7UDL - chains A and B of the 3 polymer chains in the assembly; structure by X-ray diffraction, 2.15 A resolution.

# Chain A
Name: Designed helical repeat protein (DHR) RPB_PLP1_R6
From: synthetic construct
Sequence (282 residues; each row starts with the number of its first residue):
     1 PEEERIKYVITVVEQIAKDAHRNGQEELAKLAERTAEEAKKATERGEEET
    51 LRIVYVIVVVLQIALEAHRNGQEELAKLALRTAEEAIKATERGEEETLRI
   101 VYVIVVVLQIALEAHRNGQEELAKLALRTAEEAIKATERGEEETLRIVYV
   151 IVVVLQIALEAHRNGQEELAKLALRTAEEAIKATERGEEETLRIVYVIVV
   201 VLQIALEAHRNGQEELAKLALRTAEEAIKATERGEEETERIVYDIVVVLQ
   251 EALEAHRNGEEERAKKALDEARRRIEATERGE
Disordered / not traced: 1-2, 281-282

# Chain B
Name: 6xPLP Peptide
Sequence (21 residues; each row starts with the number of its first residue):
     2 PLPPLPPLPPLPPLPPLPPLP
Disordered / not traced: 2, 22

# Interface between chain A and chain B
Contacting residue pairs (36):
  Y8(A) - L6(B)  hydrophobic
  Y8(A) - P7(B)  hydrogen bond (side chain-backbone)
  Y8(A) - L9(B)  hydrophobic
  T11(A) - L6(B)
  Q15(A) - P5(B)
  Q15(A) - L6(B)  hydrogen bond (side chain-backbone)
  Y55(A) - L9(B)  hydrophobic
  Y55(A) - P10(B)
  Y55(A) - L12(B)  hydrophobic
  V56(A) - L12(B)  hydrophobic
  V58(A) - L9(B)  hydrophobic
  Q62(A) - P8(B)
  Q62(A) - L9(B)  hydrogen bond (side chain-backbone)
  Y102(A) - L12(B)
  Y102(A) - P13(B)  hydrogen bond (side chain-backbone)
  V105(A) - L12(B)  hydrophobic
  V106(A) - P13(B)
  Q109(A) - P11(B)
  Q109(A) - L12(B)  hydrogen bond (side chain-backbone)
  Y149(A) - L15(B)
  Y149(A) - P16(B)  hydrogen bond (side chain-backbone)
  V150(A) - L18(B)  hydrophobic
  V152(A) - L15(B)  hydrophobic
  Q156(A) - P14(B)
  Q156(A) - L15(B)  hydrogen bond (side chain-backbone)
  Y196(A) - L18(B)  hydrophobic
  Y196(A) - P19(B)
  Y196(A) - L21(B)  hydrophobic
  V197(A) - L21(B)  hydrophobic
  V199(A) - L18(B)  hydrophobic
  Q203(A) - P17(B)
  Q203(A) - L18(B)  hydrogen bond (side chain-backbone)
  Y243(A) - L21(B)  hydrophobic
  V246(A) - L21(B)  hydrophobic
  Q250(A) - P20(B)
  Q250(A) - L21(B)  hydrogen bond (side chain-backbone)
Interface residues without a listed pair, chain A (28 interface residues in all): V9, V12, V59, V103, V153, V200

# In short
The interface between chain A and chain B involves 28 residues on one side and 17 on the other, with 9
hydrogen bonds. Polar contacts include Y8(A)-P7(B), Q15(A)-L6(B) and Q62(A)-L9(B).
Chain A is Designed helical repeat protein (DHR) RPB_PLP1_R6 (synthetic construct) and chain B is 6xPLP
Peptide; the structure, Crystal structure of designed helical repeat protein RPB_PLP1_R6 bound to PLPx6
peptide, was determined by X-ray diffraction, deposited together with 7UDJ, 7UDK and 7UE2.
